Entry 5L1E (X-ray diffraction, 4.37 A resolution (low resolution: residue-level contacts below are approximate; hydrogen-bond / salt-bridge calls are withheld)); this record covers chains B and C of the 4 polymer chains in the assembly.

== Chain B (and C) ==
Name: Glutamate receptor 2
Source organism: Rattus norvegicus
Notes: fragment: with deletions of 397-398, 402-405, 566-587; chain C of this document is another copy of the same molecule, construct and numbering; everything in this record applies to it too
UniProtKB: P19491 (GRIA2_RAT), isoform P19491-2; aligned in 2 segments with insertions or deletions, so no single offset holds: 10-544 ~ UniProt 25-565; 567-826 ~ UniProt 588-847
Chain sequence (803 residues; row label = number of the first residue in the row; note: 19 numbers in that range are skipped by the numbering (no residue carries them; nothing is unmodelled there)):
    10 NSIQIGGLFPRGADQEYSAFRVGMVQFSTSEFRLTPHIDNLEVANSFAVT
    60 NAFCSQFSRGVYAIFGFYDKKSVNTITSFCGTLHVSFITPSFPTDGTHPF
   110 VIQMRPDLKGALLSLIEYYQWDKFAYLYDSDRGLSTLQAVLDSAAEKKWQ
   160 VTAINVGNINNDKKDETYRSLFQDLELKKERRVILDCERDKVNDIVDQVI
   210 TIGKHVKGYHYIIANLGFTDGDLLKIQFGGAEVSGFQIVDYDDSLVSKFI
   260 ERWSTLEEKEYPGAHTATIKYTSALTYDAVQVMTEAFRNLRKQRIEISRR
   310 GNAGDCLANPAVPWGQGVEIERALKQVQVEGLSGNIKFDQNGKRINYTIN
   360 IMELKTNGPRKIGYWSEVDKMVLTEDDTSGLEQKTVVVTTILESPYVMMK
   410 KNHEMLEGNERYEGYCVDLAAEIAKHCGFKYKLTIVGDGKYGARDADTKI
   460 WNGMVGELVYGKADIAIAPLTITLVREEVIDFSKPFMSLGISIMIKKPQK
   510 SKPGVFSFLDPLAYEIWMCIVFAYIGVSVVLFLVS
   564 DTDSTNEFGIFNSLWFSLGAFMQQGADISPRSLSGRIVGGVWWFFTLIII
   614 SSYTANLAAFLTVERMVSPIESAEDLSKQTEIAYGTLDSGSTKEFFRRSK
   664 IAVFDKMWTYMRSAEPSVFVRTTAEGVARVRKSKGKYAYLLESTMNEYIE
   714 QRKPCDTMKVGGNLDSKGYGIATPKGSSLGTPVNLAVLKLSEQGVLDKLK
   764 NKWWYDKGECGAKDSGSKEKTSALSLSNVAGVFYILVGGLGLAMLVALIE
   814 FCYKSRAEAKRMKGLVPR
Not modelled in the structure: 564-572, 589-594, 817-831
Disulfides: Cys63-Cys315, Cys718-Cys773
Construct notes: engineered mutation Glu241 (Asn256 in P19491), Asp385 (Asn406 in P19491), Gln392 (Asn413 in P19491), Ala589 (Cys610 in P19491); linker (564-566); cloning artifact (827-831)
Ligand contacts:
  - 6ZQ (3-(2-chlorophenyl)-2-(2-{6-[(diethylamino)methyl]pyridin-2-yl}ethyl)-6-fluoroquinazolin-4(3H)-one): Ser510, Lys511, Ser516, Phe517, Asp519, Pro520, Tyr616, Leu620, Phe623, Leu624, Glu627, Arg628, Asn791
  - N-acetylglucosamine (NAG; 2-acetamido-2-deoxy-beta-D-glucopyranose): Gln337, Glu339, Asn344, Lys346, Asn355
Curated features (UniProtKB/Swiss-Prot):
  - glycosylation: Asn355 (N-linked (GlcNAc...) asparagine)
  - binding site (L-glutamate): Ser654, Thr655, Glu705
  - site: Ile633 (Crucial to convey clamshell closure to channel opening), Arg660 (Interaction with the cone snail toxin Con-ikot-ikot), Lys752 (Interaction with the cone snail toxin Con-ikot-ikot)
  - modified residue (Phosphoserine): Ser662, Ser696
  - lipidation: Cys815 (S-palmitoyl cysteine)

== Interface between chain B and chain C ==
Pairs across the interface - 89 pairs, chain B then chain C:
  Ile481(B) - Leu751(C)
  Thr482(B) - Leu751(C)
  Thr482(B) - Glu755(C)
  Leu483(B) - Leu748(C)
  Leu483(B) - Leu751(C)
  Leu483(B) - Lys752(C)
  Leu483(B) - Glu755(C)
  Glu486(B) - Lys493(C)
  Glu486(B) - Asn747(C)
  Glu486(B) - Leu748(C)
  Glu486(B) - Leu751(C)
  Phe491(B) - Lys493(C)
  Ser492(B) - Lys493(C)
  Lys493(B) - Glu486(C)
  Lys493(B) - Phe491(C)
  Pro494(B) - Pro494(C)
  Ser497(B) - Ser497(C)
  Ser497(B) - Ser729(C)
  Asp519(B) - Ala786(C)
  Pro520(B) - Ala786(C)
  Pro520(B) - Leu787(C)
  Leu521(B) - Leu787(C)
  Ala522(B) - Leu787(C)
  Glu524(B) - Leu789(C)
  Ile525(B) - Leu789(C)
  Ile525(B) - Val792(C)
  Cys528(B) - Phe796(C)
  Ala532(B) - Leu799(C)
  Gln587(B) - Met585(C)
  Gly588(B) - Met585(C)
  Ser595(B) - Trp578(C)
  Leu596(B) - Phe574(C)
  Leu596(B) - Trp578(C)
  Ser597(B) - Ala806(C)
  Ser597(B) - Ala810(C)
  Arg599(B) - Trp578(C)
  Arg599(B) - Leu581(C)
  Ile600(B) - Leu581(C)
  Ile600(B) - Ala806(C)
  Val601(B) - Ala806(C)
  Gly602(B) - Met585(C)
  Val604(B) - Ile798(C)
  Val604(B) - Leu799(C)
  Trp606(B) - Phe584(C)
  Trp606(B) - Met585(C)
  Phe607(B) - Ile798(C)
  Phe608(B) - Val795(C)
  Phe608(B) - Phe796(C)
  Phe608(B) - Leu799(C)
  Leu610(B) - Ile613(C)
  Ile611(B) - Tyr616(C)
  Ile611(B) - Val795(C)
  Ser614(B) - Tyr616(C)
  Ser614(B) - Thr617(C)
  Ser615(B) - Tyr616(C)
  Ser615(B) - Leu620(C)
  Ala618(B) - Thr617(C)
  Ala618(B) - Leu620(C)
  Ala618(B) - Ala621(C)
  Asn619(B) - Leu624(C)
  Asn619(B) - Ala786(C)
  Asn619(B) - Leu787(C)
  Ala622(B) - Leu624(C)
  Ala622(B) - Thr625(C)
  Phe623(B) - Ala786(C)
  Thr625(B) - Thr625(C)
  Val626(B) - Arg628(C)
  Glu634(B) - Ser778(C)
  Glu634(B) - Lys781(C)
  Glu634(B) - Glu782(C)
  Arg661(B) - Glu755(C)
  Arg661(B) - Gln756(C)
  Ile664(B) - Lys761(C)
  Asp728(B) - Asp760(C)
  Ser729(B) - Ser497(C)
  Ser729(B) - Ser754(C)
  Ser729(B) - Asp760(C)
  Leu748(B) - Leu483(C)
  Leu748(B) - Glu486(C)
  Leu751(B) - Leu483(C)
  Leu751(B) - Glu486(C)
  Lys752(B) - Leu483(C)
  Ser754(B) - Ser729(C)
  Glu755(B) - Thr482(C)
  Glu755(B) - Leu483(C)
  Glu755(B) - Arg661(C)
  Asp760(B) - Asp728(C)
  Asp760(B) - Ser729(C)
  Lys761(B) - Ile664(C)
Interface residues without a listed pair, chain B (65 interface residues in all): Glu487, Ile529, Gly535, Val536, Val539, Leu542, Gly603, Trp605, Thr617, Ala621, Phe658, Lys730, Asn747
Interface residues without a listed pair, chain C (61 interface residues in all): Ile481, Ser492, Met496, Phe517, Trp526, Leu577, Thr609, Lys663, Leu727, Ser785, Gly802, Leu803, Leu805, Met807, Val809

== Overview ==
Chain B and chain C form an interface of 65 and 61 residues respectively. Bound to chain B:
N-acetylglucosamine and compound 6ZQ. From UniProt: 3 L-glutamate-binding residues on chain B.
Chain B and chain C are both Glutamate receptor 2 (Rattus norvegicus); the structure, AMPA subtype ionotropic
glutamate receptor GluA2 in complex with noncompetitive inhibitor CP465022, was determined by X-ray
diffraction, deposited together with 5L1B, 5L1F, 5L1G and 5L1H.
